Entry 9UXD (electron microscopy, 3.03 A resolution); this record covers chains C and K of the 9 polymer chains in the assembly.

[Chain C]
Name: Spike glycoprotein
From: Severe acute respiratory syndrome coronavirus 2
Reference sequence: P0DTC2 (SPIKE_SARS2); numbering as in UniProt (aligned over 1-1208)
Amino-acid sequence (1259 residues; each row starts with the number of its first residue):
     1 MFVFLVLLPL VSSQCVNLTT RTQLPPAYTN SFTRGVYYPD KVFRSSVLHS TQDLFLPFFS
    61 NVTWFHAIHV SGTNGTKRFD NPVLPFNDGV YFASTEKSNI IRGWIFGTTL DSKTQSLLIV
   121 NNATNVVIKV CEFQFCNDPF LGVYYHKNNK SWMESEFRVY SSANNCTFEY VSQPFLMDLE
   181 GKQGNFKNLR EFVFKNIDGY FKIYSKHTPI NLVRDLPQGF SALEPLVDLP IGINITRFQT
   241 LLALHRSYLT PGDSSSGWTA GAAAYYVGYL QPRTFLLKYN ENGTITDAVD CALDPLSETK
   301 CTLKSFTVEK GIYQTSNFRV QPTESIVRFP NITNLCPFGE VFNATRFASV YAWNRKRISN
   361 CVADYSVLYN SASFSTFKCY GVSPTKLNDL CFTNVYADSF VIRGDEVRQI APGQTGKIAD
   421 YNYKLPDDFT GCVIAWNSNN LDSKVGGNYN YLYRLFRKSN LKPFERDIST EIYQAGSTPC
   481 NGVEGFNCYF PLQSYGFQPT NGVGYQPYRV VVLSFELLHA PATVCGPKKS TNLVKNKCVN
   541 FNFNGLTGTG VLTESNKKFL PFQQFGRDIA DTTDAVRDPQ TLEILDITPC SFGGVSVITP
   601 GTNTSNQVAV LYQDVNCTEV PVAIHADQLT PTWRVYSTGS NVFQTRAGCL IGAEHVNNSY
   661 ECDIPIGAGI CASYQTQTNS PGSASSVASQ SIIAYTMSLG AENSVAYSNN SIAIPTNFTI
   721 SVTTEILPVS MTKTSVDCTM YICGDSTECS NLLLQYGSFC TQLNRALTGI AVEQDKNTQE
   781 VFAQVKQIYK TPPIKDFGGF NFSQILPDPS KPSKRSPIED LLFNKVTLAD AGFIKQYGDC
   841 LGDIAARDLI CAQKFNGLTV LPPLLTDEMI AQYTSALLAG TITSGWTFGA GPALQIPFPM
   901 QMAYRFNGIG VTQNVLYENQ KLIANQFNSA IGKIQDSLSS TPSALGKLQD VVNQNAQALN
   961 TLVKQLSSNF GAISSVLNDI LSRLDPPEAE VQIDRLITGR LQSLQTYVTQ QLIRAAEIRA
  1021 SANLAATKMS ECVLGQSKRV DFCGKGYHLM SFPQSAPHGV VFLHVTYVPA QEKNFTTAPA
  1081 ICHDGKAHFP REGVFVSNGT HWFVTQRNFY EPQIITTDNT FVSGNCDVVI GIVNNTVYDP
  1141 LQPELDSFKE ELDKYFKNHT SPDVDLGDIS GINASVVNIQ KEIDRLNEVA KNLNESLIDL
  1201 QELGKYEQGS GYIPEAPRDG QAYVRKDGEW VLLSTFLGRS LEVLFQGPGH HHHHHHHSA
Unresolved in the structure: 1-13, 70-76, 183-185, 622-640, 676-689, 828-854, 1145-1259
Sequence notes: conflict Gly682 (Arg in P0DTC2), Ser683 (Arg in P0DTC2), Ser685 (Arg in P0DTC2); engineered mutation Pro817 (Phe in P0DTC2), Pro892 (Ala in P0DTC2), Pro899 (Ala in P0DTC2), Pro942 (Ala in P0DTC2), Pro986 (Lys in P0DTC2), Pro987 (Val in P0DTC2); expression tag (1209-1259)
Cystine bridges: Cys15-Cys136, Cys131-Cys166, Cys291-Cys301, Cys336-Cys361, Cys379-Cys432, Cys391-Cys525, Cys480-Cys488, Cys538-Cys590, Cys617-Cys649, Cys662-Cys671, Cys738-Cys760, Cys743-Cys749, Cys1032-Cys1043, Cys1082-Cys1126
Covalently attached groups: N-acetylglucosamine (NAG) linked to Asn61, Asn234, Asn282, Asn331, Asn343, Asn603, Asn616, Asn657, Asn709, Asn717, Asn801, Asn1074, Asn1098, Asn1134
Curated features (UniProtKB/Swiss-Prot):
  - region: Asn280 to Cys301 (Putative superantigen), Arg403 to Asp405 (Integrin-binding motif), Asn448 to Phe456 (Immunodominant HLA epitope recognized by the CD8+), Pro681, Ala684 (Putative superantigen), Ser816 to Tyr837 (Fusion peptide 1), Lys835 to Phe855 (Fusion peptide 2), Asp1163 to Glu1202 (Heptad repeat 2)
  - site: Arg815, Ser816 (Cleavage)
  - glycosylation: Asn17 (N-linked (GlcNAc...) (complex) asparagine), Asn61 (N-linked (GlcNAc...) (hybrid) asparagine), Asn74 (N-linked (GlcNAc...) (complex) asparagine), Asn122 (N-linked (GlcNAc...) (hybrid) asparagine), Asn149 (N-linked (GlcNAc...) (complex) asparagine), Asn165 (N-linked (GlcNAc...) (complex) asparagine), Asn234 (N-linked (GlcNAc...) (high mannose) asparagine), Asn282 (N-linked (GlcNAc...) (complex) asparagine), Thr323 (O-linked (GalNAc) threonine), Ser325 (O-linked (HexNAc...) serine), Asn331 (N-linked (GlcNAc...) (complex) asparagine), Asn343 (N-linked (GlcNAc...) (complex) asparagine), Asn603 (N-linked (GlcNAc...) (hybrid) asparagine), Asn616 (N-linked (GlcNAc...) (complex) asparagine), Asn657 (N-linked (GlcNAc...) (complex) asparagine), Thr676 (O-linked (GlcNAc...) threonine), Thr678 (O-linked (GlcNAc...) threonine), Asn709 (N-linked (GlcNAc...) (high mannose) asparagine), Asn717 (N-linked (GlcNAc...) (hybrid) asparagine), Asn801 (N-linked (GlcNAc...) (hybrid) asparagine) and 6 more in UniProt
  - natural variant: Leu5 (L5F: In strain: Iota/B.1.526), Ser13 (S13I: In strain: Epsilon/B.1.427/B.1.429), Leu18 (L18F: In strain: Beta/B.1.351, Gamma/P.1 and 1 more), Thr19 (T19I: In strain: Omicron/BQ.1.1, Omicron/XBB.1.5 and 1 more; T19R: In strain: Delta/B.1.617.2, Omicron/BA.2 and 4 more), Thr20 (T20N: In strain: Gamma/P.1), Leu24 to Ala27 (sequence variant, change not given here; In strain: Omicron/BA.2, Omicron/BA.2.12.1 and 6 more), Pro26 (P26S: In strain: Gamma/P.1), Gln52 (Q52H: In strain: Omicron/EG.5.1), Ala67 (A67V: In strain: Eta/B.1.525, Omicron/BA.1), His69 to Val70 (deletion: In strain: Alpha/B.1.1.7, Eta/B.1.525 and 5 more), Gly75 (G75V: In strain: Lambda/C.37), Thr76 (T76I: In strain: Lambda/C.37), 82 further natural variant entries in UniProt
  - mutagenesis: His69 to Val70 (Increased incorporation of cleaved spike into virions), Asn121 (N121Q: Partial loss of biliverdin affinity), Arg190 (R190K: Partial loss of biliverdin affinity), Asn234 (N234Q: Increased resistance to neutralizing antibodies), Asn331 (N331Q: Reduced viral infectivity), Asn343 (N343Q: Reduced viral infectivity), Leu452 (L452R: Increased resistance to neutralizing antibodies. Decreases HLA binding to NF9 epitope. Increased binding affinity to human ACE2), Tyr453 (Y453F: Decreased HLA binding to NF9 epitope. Increased binding affinity to human ACE2), Ala475 (A475V: Increased resistance to neutralizing antibodies), Val483 (V483A: Increased resistance to neutralizing antibodies), Glu484 (E484D: Increased replication in human TMEM106B overexpressing cells), Phe490 (F490L: Increased resistance to neutralizing antibodies and human covalescent sera neutralization), 12 further mutagenesis entries in UniProt

[Chain K]
Name: Antibody KXD355, light chain
From: Homo sapiens
Notes: antibody fragment or engineered binder
Amino-acid sequence (211 residues; numbered 1 to 211; the number before each row is that of its first residue):
     1 EIVMTQSPGT LSLSPGERAT LSCRASQSDS SNSLAWYQQE PGQAPRLLIH DASSRATGIP
    61 DRFSGSGSGT DFTLIISRLE PEDFAVYYCQ LYGSFGQGTR LEIKRTVAAP SVFIFPPSDE
   121 QLKSGTASVV CLLNNFYPRE AKVQWKVDNA LQSGNSQESV TEQDSKDSTY SLSSTLTLSK
   181 ADYEKHKVYA CEVTHQGLSS PVTKSFNRGE C

[How chain C and chain K interact]
Residue-residue contacts - 6 pairs, chain C then chain K:
  Asn439(C) with Tyr92(K), hydrogen bond (backbone-side chain)
  Asn440(C) with Tyr92(K), hydrogen bond
  Val445(C) with Glu1(K)
  Pro499(C) with Tyr92(K)
  Thr500(C) with Ile2(K); Ser28(K), hydrogen bond (backbone-side chain)
Other interface residues (no listed pair), chain C (7 interface residues in all): Gly446, Gln498
Other interface residues (no listed pair), chain K (6 interface residues in all): Leu91, Gly93

[In short]
The interface between chain C and chain K involves 7 residues on one side and 6 on the other; the contacts
include 3 hydrogen bonds. Polar pairs include Asn439(C)-Tyr92(K), Asn440(C)-Tyr92(K) and Thr500(C)-Ser28(K).
Chain C is Spike glycoprotein (Severe acute respiratory syndrome coronavirus 2) and chain K is Antibody
KXD355, light chain (Homo sapiens); the structure, SARS-CoV2 Spike protein with Fab fragment antibody
KXD355,state1, was determined by electron microscopy, deposited together with 9UXE.
